Entry 1YQQ (X-ray diffraction, 2.60 A resolution); this record covers chains B and C of the 3 polymer chains in the assembly.

== Chain B (and C) ==
Name: Xanthosine phosphorylase
Organism: Escherichia coli
Notes: EC 2.4.2.1; chain C of this document is another copy of the same molecule, construct and numbering; everything in this record applies to it too
UniProtKB: P45563 (XAPA_ECOLI); numbering as in UniProt (aligned over 1-277)
Chain sequence (277 residues; numbered 1 to 277; the number before each row is that of its first residue):
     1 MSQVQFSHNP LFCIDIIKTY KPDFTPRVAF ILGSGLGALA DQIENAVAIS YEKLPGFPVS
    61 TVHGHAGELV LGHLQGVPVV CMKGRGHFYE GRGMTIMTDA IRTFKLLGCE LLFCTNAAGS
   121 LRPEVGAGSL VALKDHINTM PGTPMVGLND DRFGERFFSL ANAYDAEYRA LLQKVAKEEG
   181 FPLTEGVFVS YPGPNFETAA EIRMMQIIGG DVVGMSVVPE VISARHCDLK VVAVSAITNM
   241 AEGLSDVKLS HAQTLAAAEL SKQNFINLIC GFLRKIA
Not modelled in the structure: 1-4
Swiss-Prot annotation at these positions:
  - binding site (phosphate): His65, Arg85 to His87, Ala117, Ser216
  - binding site (a purine D-ribonucleoside): Glu197, Asn239
  - mutagenesis: Tyr191 (Y191L: No detectable activity with xanthosine as substrate, but largely retains its activity against other substrates, namely inosine and guanosine, although with altered affinities, higher and lower ...), Asn239 (N239D: Catalyzes the phosphorolysis of adenosine with moderate efficiency, and essentially has lost all activity against the 6-oxo-purine substrates xanthosine, inosine and guanosine)
Residues lining bound ligands: guanine (GUN): Ala117, Ala118, Gly119, Phe196, Glu197, Val213, Gly214, Met215, Thr238, Asn239, Ala241, Leu249, Thr254
What the authors report for this chain:
  - binding site for phosphate ion: Ser34, Arg85, His87, Ala117, Ser216
  - binding site for guanine: Ala118, Phe196, Glu197, Val213, Gly214, Met215, Asn239, Thr254
  - mutagenesis - Y191L, N239D: abolished catalytic activity on Xao
  - mutagenesis - Y191L: abolished catalytic activity on Ado
  - mutagenesis - Y191L: decreased stability
  - mutagenesis - N239D: increased catalytic activity on Ado
  - specificity-determining residues: Asn239
  - mutagenesis - Y191L: abolished binding to Xao
  - mutagenesis - N239D: abolished catalytic activity on Ino
  - mutagenesis - N239D: abolished catalytic activity on Guo
  - mutagenesis - N239D: abolished binding to Guo
  - specificity-determining residues: Tyr191 (proposed by the authors, not directly observed)

== Interface between chain B and chain C ==
Pairs across the interface (46):
  Asp135(B) with Thr198(C); Ala199(C), hydrogen bond (side chain-backbone); Ala200(C), hydrogen bond (side chain-backbone)
  His136(B) with Thr198(C), hydrogen bond (backbone-side chain); Ala200(C); Glu201(C), salt bridge
  Ile137(B) with Ala200(C), hydrophobic; Glu201(C)
  Asn138(B) with Glu201(C), hydrogen bond (backbone-side chain)
  Pro141(B) with Pro141(C), hydrophobic
  Gly142(B) with Pro141(C)
  Thr143(B) with Pro192(C); Gly193(C), hydrogen bond (side chain-backbone); Pro194(C); Asn195(C)
  Met145(B) with Pro194(C), hydrophobic
  Val146(B) with Phe88(C); Tyr89(C); Gly91(C); Gly193(C); Pro194(C)
  Gly147(B) with Tyr89(C), hydrogen bond (backbone-backbone); Glu90(C); Gly91(C)
  Leu148(B) with Glu90(C)
  Arg156(B) with Tyr89(C); Pro194(C)
  Phe157(B) with Val62(C), hydrophobic; Tyr89(C); Pro194(C); His251(C)
  Phe158(B) with Pro194(C); Asn195(C); Phe196(C), hydrogen bond (backbone-backbone)
  Ser159(B) with Phe196(C); Glu242(C); Leu249(C)
  Leu160(B) with Asn195(C); Phe196(C); Thr198(C)
  Ala161(B) with Glu242(C)
  Val187(B) with Ala200(C), hydrophobic
  Ile207(B) with Ile207(C)
  Ile208(B) with Met204(C), hydrophobic; Ile208(C), hydrophobic
  Ile222(B) with Asn195(C)
Interface residues without a listed pair, chain C (25 interface residues in all): Glu197, Arg203, Met215, Lys248

== Overview ==
21 residues of chain B and 25 residues of chain C are in contact, with 7 hydrogen bonds and 1 salt bridge.
Polar contacts include His136(B)-Glu201(C), Asp135(B)-Ala199(C) and Asp135(B)-Ala200(C). From the paper: a
binding site for guanine at Ala118(B), Phe196(B) and Glu197(B) among others; Y191L and N239D of chain B
abolish catalytic activity on Xao.
Both chains are Xanthosine phosphorylase (Escherichia coli). Entry 1YQQ (Escherichia coli purine nucleoside
phosphorylase II, the product of the xapA gene) was determined by X-ray diffraction, deposited together with
1YQU and 1YR3.
